7TJS - chains A and G of the 7 polymer chains in the assembly; structure by electron microscopy, 3.20 A resolution.

[Chain A]
Name: ATP synthase subunit alpha
From: Saccharomyces cerevisiae
UniProtKB: A0A6A5Q4L9 (A0A6A5Q4L9_YEASX); residues 1-510 here correspond to UniProt positions 36-545 (UniProt number = residue number + 35)
Sequence (510 residues; each row starts with the number of its first residue):
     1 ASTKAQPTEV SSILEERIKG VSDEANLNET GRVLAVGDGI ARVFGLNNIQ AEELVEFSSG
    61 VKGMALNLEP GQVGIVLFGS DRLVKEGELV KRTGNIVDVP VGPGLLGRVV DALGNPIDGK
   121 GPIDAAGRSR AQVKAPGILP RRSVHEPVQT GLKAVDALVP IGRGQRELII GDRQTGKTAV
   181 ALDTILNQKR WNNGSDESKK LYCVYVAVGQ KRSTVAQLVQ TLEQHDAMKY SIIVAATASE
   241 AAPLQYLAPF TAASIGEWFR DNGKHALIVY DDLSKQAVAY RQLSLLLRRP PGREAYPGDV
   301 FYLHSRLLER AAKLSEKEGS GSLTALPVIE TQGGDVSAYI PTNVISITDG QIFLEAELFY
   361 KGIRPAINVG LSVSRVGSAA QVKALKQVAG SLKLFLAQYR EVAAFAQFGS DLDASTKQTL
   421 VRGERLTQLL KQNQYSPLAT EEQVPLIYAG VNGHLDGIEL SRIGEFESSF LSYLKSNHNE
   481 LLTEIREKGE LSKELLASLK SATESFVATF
Not modelled in the structure: 1-29, 510
Metal / ion sites: Mg2+: Thr178 (together with ATP)
Small-molecule neighbours: ATP (adenosine-5'-triphosphate): Asp172, Arg173, Gln174, Thr175, Gly176, Lys177, Thr178, Ala179, Phe359, Arg364, Pro365, Gln432, Asn433, Gln434

[Chain G]
Name: ATP synthase subunit gamma
From: Saccharomyces cerevisiae
UniProtKB: A0A6A5Q493 (A0A6A5Q493_YEASX); residues 1-278 here correspond to UniProt positions 34-311 (UniProt number = residue number + 33)
Sequence (278 residues; numbered 1 to 278; the number before each row is that of its first residue):
     1 ATLKEVEMRL KSIKNIEKIT KTMKIVASTR LSKAEKAKIS AKKMDEAEQL FYKNAETKNL
    61 DVEATETGAP KELIVAITSD KGLCGSIHSQ LAKAVRRHLN DQPNADIVTI GDKIKMQLLR
   121 THPNNIKLSI NGIGKDAPTF QESALIADKL LSVMKAGTYP KISIFYNDPV SSLSFEPSEK
   181 PIFNAKTIEQ SPSFGKFEID TDANVPRDLF EYTLANQMLT AMAQGYAAEI SARRNAMDNA
   241 SKNAGDMINR YSILYNRTRQ AVITNELVDI ITGASSLG
Not modelled in the structure: 60-70, 192-203, 277-278

[Interface between chain A and chain G]
Contacting residue pairs (12; chain A residue first):
  Pro291(A) - Ile270(G)  hydrophobic
  Gly292(A) - Leu267(G)
  Arg293(A) - Ile263(G)
  Ala295(A) - Ile270(G)
  Ala404(A) - Thr22(G)
  Phe405(A) - Ile25(G)  hydrophobic
  Phe405(A) - Val26(G)  hydrophobic
  Phe408(A) - Thr22(G)
  Phe408(A) - Val26(G)  hydrophobic
  Asp411(A) - Val26(G)
  Asp411(A) - Thr29(G)  hydrogen bond
  Asp411(A) - Arg30(G)  hydrogen bond (side chain-backbone)
Also at the interface, not in a pair above, chain A (10 interface residues in all): Glu294, Ser410
Also at the interface, not in a pair above, chain G (10 interface residues in all): Met23, Ala274

[Overview]
The chain A/chain G interface involves 10 residues from each chain, with 2 hydrogen bonds. Among the polar
pairs are Asp411(A)-Thr29(G) and Asp411(A)-Arg30(G). Chain A binds ATP.
Chain A is ATP synthase subunit alpha and chain G is ATP synthase subunit gamma, both from Saccharomyces
cerevisiae; the structure, Yeast ATP synthase F1 region State 1-3catalytic beta_tight closed without exogenous
ATP, was determined by electron microscopy, deposited together with 7TJT, 7TJU, 7TJV, 7TJW, 7TJX, 7TJY and 30
further entries.
